PDB entry 8T58 | X-ray diffraction, 2.23 A resolution | chains A and B of the 3 polymer chains in the assembly

# Chain A
Protein: VHH domain
Organism: Homo sapiens
Notes: antibody fragment or engineered binder
Chain sequence (129 residues; row label = number of the first residue in the row; note: 10 numbers in that range are skipped by the numbering (no residue carries them; nothing is unmodelled there); numbers below 1 keep their minus sign (Gly-1 is residue -1)):
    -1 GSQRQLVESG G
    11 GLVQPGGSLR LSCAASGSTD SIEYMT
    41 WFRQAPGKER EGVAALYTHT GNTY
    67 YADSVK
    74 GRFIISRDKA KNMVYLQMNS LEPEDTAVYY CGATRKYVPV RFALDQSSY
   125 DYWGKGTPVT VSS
Disordered / not traced: -1 to 2
Cystine bridges: Cys23-Cys104

# Chain B
Protein: Fab light chain
Organism: Homo sapiens
Notes: antibody fragment or engineered binder
Chain sequence (215 residues; numbered 0 to 232; 18 numbers in that range are skipped by the numbering (no residue carries them; nothing is unmodelled there); the number before each row is that of its first residue; numbering starts at 0):
     0 SDIQMTQSPS SLSASVGDRV TITCRASQSV SSA
    39 VAWYQQKPGK APKLLIYSAS
    66 SLYSGVP
    74 SRFSGSR
    83 SGTDFTLTIS SLQPEDFATY YCQQSSSS
   113 LITFGQGTKV EIKRTVAAPS VFIFPPSDSQ LKSGTASVVC LLNNFYPREA KVQWKVDNAL
   173 QSGNSQESVT EQDSKDSTYS LSSTLTLSKA DYEKHKVYAC EVTHQGLSSP VTKSFNRGEC
Disordered / not traced: 0-3, 27-28, 232
Cystine bridges: Cys23-Cys104, Cys152-Cys212

# How chain A and chain B interact
Residue-residue contacts - 9 pairs, chain A then chain B:
  Leu12(A) - Arg80(B)
  Pro46(A) - Tyr55(B)
  Pro46(A) - Tyr68(B)
  Gly47(A) - Tyr68(B)
  Lys48(A) - Ser69(B)
  Thr99(A) - Tyr55(B)
  Thr99(A) - Ser66(B)
  Thr134(A) - Ser56(B)
  Ser136(A) - Ser58(B)  hydrogen bond
Interface residues without a listed pair, chain A (8 interface residues in all): Ala45
Interface residues without a listed pair, chain B (8 interface residues in all): Leu52

# Overview
The chain A/chain B interface involves 8 residues from each chain, with 1 hydrogen bond. The hydrogen-bonded
pair is Ser136(A)-Ser58(B).
Here chain A is VHH domain and chain B is Fab light chain, both from Homo sapiens. Entry 8T58 (Structure of
VHH-Fab complex with engineered FNQIKG elbow region) was determined by X-ray diffraction (same publication as
8T6I, 8T7F, 8T7G, 8T7I, 8T8I, 8T9Y and 3 further entries).
